8GAO - chains A and F of the 10 polymer chains in the assembly; structure by electron microscopy, 4.10 A resolution (low resolution: residue-level contacts below are approximate; hydrogen-bond / salt-bridge calls are withheld).

Chain A (and F):
Protein: DnaB-like replicative helicase
Organism: Escherichia phage T4
Notes: EC 3.6.4.-; chain F of this document is another copy of the same molecule, construct and numbering; everything in this record applies to it too
Reference sequence: P04530 (HELIC_BPT4); numbering as in UniProt (aligned over 1-432)
Sequence (432 residues; numbered 1 to 432; the number before each row is that of its first residue):
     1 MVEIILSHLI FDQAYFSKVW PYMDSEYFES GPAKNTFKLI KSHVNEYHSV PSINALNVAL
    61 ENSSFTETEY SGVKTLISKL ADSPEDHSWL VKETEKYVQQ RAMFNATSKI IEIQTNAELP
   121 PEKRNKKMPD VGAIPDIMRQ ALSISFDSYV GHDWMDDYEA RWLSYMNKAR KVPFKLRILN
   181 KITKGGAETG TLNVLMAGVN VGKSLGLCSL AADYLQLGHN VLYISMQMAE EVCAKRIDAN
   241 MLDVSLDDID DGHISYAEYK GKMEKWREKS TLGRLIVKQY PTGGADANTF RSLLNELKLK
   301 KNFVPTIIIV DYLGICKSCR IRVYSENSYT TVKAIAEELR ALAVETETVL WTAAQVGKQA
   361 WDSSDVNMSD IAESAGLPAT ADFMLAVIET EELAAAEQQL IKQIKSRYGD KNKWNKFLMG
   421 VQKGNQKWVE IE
Construct notes: engineered mutation Gln227 (Glu in P04530)
Small-molecule neighbours: ATP-gamma-S (AGS; phosphothiophosphoric acid-adenylate ester): Ala379, Lys405, Arg407, Tyr408, Asp410
UniProt features mapped onto this chain:
  - binding site (ATP): Ala197 to Ser204
  - mutagenesis: Leu192 (L192Q: Partially suppresses phage growth inhibition by extra copies of bacterial AbpA-AbpB), Asp213 (D213Y: Partially suppresses phage growth inhibition by extra copies of bacterial AbpA-AbpB)

How chain A and chain F interact:
Contacting residue pairs (69; chain A residue first):
  Met1(A) - Val58(F)
  Ile4(A) - Asn54(F)
  Ile4(A) - Val58(F)
  Ser83(A) - Asn54(F)
  Glu85(A) - Ser52(F)
  Glu85(A) - Asn54(F)
  Trp89(A) - His43(F)
  Trp89(A) - Tyr47(F)
  Trp89(A) - Ala55(F)
  Lys92(A) - Tyr47(F)
  Glu93(A) - Tyr47(F)
  Glu93(A) - Val58(F)
  Glu93(A) - Asn62(F)
  Lys96(A) - Glu46(F)
  Lys96(A) - Tyr47(F)
  Leu215(A) - Trp154(F)
  Glu230(A) - Tyr149(F)
  Glu230(A) - His152(F)
  Ala234(A) - His152(F)
  Ala234(A) - Arg161(F)
  Ala234(A) - Tyr165(F)
  Lys235(A) - Tyr165(F)
  Ile237(A) - Trp154(F)
  Asp238(A) - Trp154(F)
  Asp238(A) - Arg161(F)
  Asp238(A) - Tyr165(F)
  Met241(A) - Trp154(F)
  Ile249(A) - Tyr165(F)
  Ile254(A) - Trp162(F)
  Ser255(A) - Trp162(F)
  Tyr256(A) - Glu159(F)
  Tyr256(A) - Trp162(F)
  Tyr259(A) - Tyr158(F)
  Tyr259(A) - Arg161(F)
  Tyr259(A) - Trp162(F)
  Lys260(A) - Tyr158(F)
  Lys260(A) - Glu159(F)
  Met263(A) - Met155(F)
  Met263(A) - Tyr158(F)
  Met263(A) - Arg161(F)
  Glu264(A) - Tyr158(F)
  Trp266(A) - Met155(F)
  Arg267(A) - Met155(F)
  Arg267(A) - Tyr158(F)
  Leu272(A) - Met155(F)
  Arg274(A) - Asp153(F)
  Leu275(A) - His152(F)
  Leu275(A) - Asp153(F)
  Leu275(A) - Trp154(F)
  Ile276(A) - His152(F)
  Ile276(A) - Asp153(F)
  Val277(A) - Gly151(F)
  Val277(A) - His152(F)
  Lys278(A) - Val150(F)
  Thr282(A) - Met368(F)
  Leu293(A) - Val150(F)
  Leu297(A) - Val150(F)
  Lys298(A) - His48(F)
  Leu299(A) - Trp20(F)
  Leu299(A) - Pro21(F)
  Lys300(A) - Pro21(F)
  Lys300(A) - Tyr22(F)
  Lys300(A) - Ser148(F)
  Lys301(A) - Ser148(F)
  Lys301(A) - Tyr149(F)
  Lys301(A) - Val150(F)
  Tyr324(A) - Ser369(F)
  Ser325(A) - Ser369(F)
  Glu326(A) - Asn367(F)
Also at the interface, not in a pair above, chain A (44 interface residues in all): Glu231, Pro281, Glu296
Also at the interface, not in a pair above, chain F (31 interface residues in all): Asp156, Ser164, Ala379

In short:
Chain A and chain F form an interface of 44 and 31 residues respectively. Ligands of chain A: ATP-gamma-S.
Curated annotation (UniProt) lists 8 ATP-binding residues and 2 mutagenesis sites on chain A.
Chain A and chain F are both DnaB-like replicative helicase (Escherichia phage T4); the structure,
bacteriophage T4 stalled primosome with mutant gp41-E227Q, was determined by electron microscopy together with
8DTP, 8DUE, 8DVF, 8DVI, 8DW6, 8DWJ and 8G0Z from the same study.
